PDB entry 1VBD | X-ray diffraction, 2.90 A resolution | chains 1 and 2 of the 5 polymer chains in the assembly

# Chain 1
Protein: Poliovirus type 1 mahoney
Organism: Human poliovirus 1
Reference sequence: P03300 (POLH_POL1M); residues 1-302 here correspond to UniProt positions 579-880 (UniProt number = residue number + 578)
Sequence (302 residues; numbered 1 to 302; the number before each row is that of its first residue):
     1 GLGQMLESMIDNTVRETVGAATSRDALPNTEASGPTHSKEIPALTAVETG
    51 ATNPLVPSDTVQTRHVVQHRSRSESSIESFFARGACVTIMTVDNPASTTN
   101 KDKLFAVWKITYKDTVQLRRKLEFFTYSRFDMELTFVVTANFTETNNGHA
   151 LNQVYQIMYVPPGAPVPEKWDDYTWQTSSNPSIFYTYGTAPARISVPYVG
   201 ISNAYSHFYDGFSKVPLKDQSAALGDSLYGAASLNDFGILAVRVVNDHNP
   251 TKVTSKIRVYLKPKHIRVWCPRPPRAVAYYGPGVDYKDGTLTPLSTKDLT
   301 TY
Disordered / not traced: 1-19
Residues lining bound ligands: r78206 (J78; (methylpyridazine piperidine propyloxyphenyl)ethylacetate): Ile110, Thr111, Tyr112, Lys113, Met132, Leu134, Phe136, Ile157, Tyr159, Pro181, Ser182, Ile183, Ile194, Val196, Val199, Tyr205, Asp236, Phe237, Leu240

# Chain 2
Protein: Poliovirus type 1 mahoney
Organism: Human poliovirus 1
Reference sequence: P03300 (POLH_POL1M); residues 1-272 here correspond to UniProt positions 69-340 (UniProt number = residue number + 68)
Sequence (272 residues; row label = number of the first residue in the row):
     1 SPNIEACGYSDRVLQLTLGNSTITTQEAANSVVAYGRWPEYLRDSEANPV
    51 DQPTEPDVAACRFYTLDTVSWTKESRGWWWKLPDALRDMGLFGQNMYYHY
   101 LGRSGYTVHVQCNASKFHQGALGVFAVPEMCLAGDSNTTTMHTSYQNANP
   151 GEKGGTFTGTFTPDNNQTSPARRFCPVDYLLGNGTLLGNAFVFPHQIINL
   201 RTNNCATLVLPYVNSLSIDSMVKHNNWGIAILPLAPLNFASESSPEIPIT
   251 LTIAPMCCEFNGLRNITLPRLQ
Disordered / not traced: 1-6

# Chain 1 / chain 2 interface
Residue-residue contacts (114; chain 1 residue first):
  Glu48(1) with Ala29(2); Gln196(2); Ile197(2), hydrogen bond (backbone-backbone); Asn199(2), hydrogen bond; Thr202(2), hydrogen bond; Asn203(2)
  Thr49(1) with Ala29(2); Val32(2); Gln196(2), hydrogen bond (backbone-side chain)
  Gly50(1) with His195(2)
  Thr126(1) with Glu129(2)
  Tyr127(1) with Glu129(2), hydrogen bond; Val213(2), hydrophobic; Asn214(2); Ser215(2)
  Ser202(1) with Ser215(2), hydrogen bond; Leu216(2)
  Asn203(1) with Ser215(2), hydrogen bond (backbone-backbone); Leu216(2)
  Ala204(1) with Ser215(2), hydrogen bond (backbone-backbone)
  Ser206(1) with Ser215(2), hydrogen bond
  Phe208(1) with Glu129(2)
  Tyr209(1) with Glu129(2); Cys131(2); Lys223(2); His224(2)
  Asp210(1) with Lys81(2), salt bridge; Glu129(2), hydrogen bond (backbone-side chain); Met130(2); Cys131(2), hydrogen bond (backbone-side chain); His224(2); Asn225(2), hydrogen bond (backbone-backbone)
  Gly211(1) with Lys223(2)
  Phe212(1) with Thr143(2); Ser144(2); Tyr145(2), hydrophobic; Ala148(2), hydrophobic; Lys223(2), hydrogen bond (backbone-backbone)
  Ser213(1) with Lys223(2), hydrogen bond (backbone-side chain)
  Lys214(1) with Lys223(2)
  Val215(1) with Val222(2), hydrophobic; Lys223(2)
  Pro216(1) with Tyr145(2), hydrophobic; Gln146(2); Pro269(2); Arg270(2), hydrogen bond (backbone-backbone)
  Leu217(1) with Leu268(2); Arg270(2), hydrogen bond (backbone-side chain)
  Lys218(1) with Leu268(2), hydrogen bond (backbone-backbone); Pro269(2); Arg270(2)
  Gln220(1) with Arg270(2), hydrogen bond (backbone-side chain)
  Ser221(1) with Arg270(2)
  Ala222(1) with Arg270(2)
  Asp226(1) with Arg172(2), salt bridge
  Leu228(1) with Met141(2)
  Tyr229(1) with Lys81(2); Met130(2); Cys131(2); Leu132(2), hydrogen bond (side chain-backbone); Met141(2), hydrogen bond (backbone-backbone); Thr143(2); Phe174(2), hydrophobic
  Gly230(1) with Met141(2)
  Cys270(1) with Tyr35(2), hydrophobic; Val213(2), hydrophobic
  Pro271(1) with Val192(2); Phe193(2)
  Arg272(1) with Pro128(2), hydrogen bond (side chain-backbone); Glu129(2), hydrogen bond (side chain-backbone); Phe193(2)
  Pro273(1) with Thr185(2); Asn189(2); Val192(2); Phe193(2)
  Pro274(1) with Thr185(2)
  Arg275(1) with Asn183(2), hydrogen bond (side chain-backbone); Gly184(2)
  Ala276(1) with Gly184(2), hydrogen bond (backbone-backbone); Leu186(2), hydrophobic
  Val277(1) with Leu180(2), hydrophobic; Gly184(2), hydrogen bond (backbone-backbone)
  Tyr280(1) with Ser136(2); Asn137(2), hydrogen bond (side chain-backbone); Thr138(2); Thr139(2); Thr140(2)
  Pro282(1) with Met141(2), hydrophobic
  Gly283(1) with Met141(2)
  Val284(1) with Cys131(2); Leu132(2); Ala133(2); Asn183(2)
  Asp285(1) with Ala133(2); Gly134(2), hydrogen bond (side chain-backbone); Thr140(2); Met141(2), hydrogen bond (side chain-backbone)
  Tyr286(1) with Ala133(2), hydrophobic; Asn137(2); Phe161(2), hydrophobic; Cys175(2), hydrogen bond (side chain-backbone); Pro176(2); Val177(2), hydrogen bond (side chain-backbone); Gly182(2); Asn183(2); Gly184(2)
  Lys287(1) with Asn137(2)
  Asp288(1) with Asn137(2), hydrogen bond (backbone-side chain); Phe161(2); Pro163(2)
  Leu291(1) with Phe161(2), hydrophobic; Tyr179(2), hydrogen bond (backbone-side chain); Leu180(2), hydrophobic
  Leu294(1) with Leu186(2), hydrophobic
Other interface residues (no listed pair), chain 1 (50 interface residues in all): Val47, Ile201, Ser227, Ala231, Thr292
Other interface residues (no listed pair), chain 2 (62 interface residues in all): Asn30, Val127, Asn149, Ala190, Ser217, Thr267

# In short
50 residues of chain 1 and 62 residues of chain 2 are in contact; the contacts include 32 hydrogen bonds and 2
salt bridges. Among the polar pairs are Asp210(1)-Lys81(2), Asp226(1)-Arg172(2) and Glu48(1)-Asn199(2). Bound
to chain 1: r78206.
Here chain 1 is Poliovirus type 1 mahoney and chain 2 is Poliovirus type 1 mahoney, both from Human poliovirus
1. Entry 1VBD (Poliovirus (type 1, mahoney strain) complexed with R78206) was determined by X-ray diffraction,
deposited together with 1VBA, 1VBB, 1VBC and 1VBE.
